PDB entry 7A4P | electron microscopy, 4.20 A resolution (low resolution: residue-level contacts below are approximate; hydrogen-bond / salt-bridge calls are withheld) | chains C and D of the 20 polymer chains in the assembly

== Chain C ==
Molecule: Photosystem I iron-sulfur center
Organism: Chlorella ohadii
Notes: EC 1.97.1.12
UniProt: W8SKM2 (W8SKM2_CHLSO); residues 2-81 here = UniProt positions 2-81
Sequence (80 residues; each row starts with the number of its first residue):
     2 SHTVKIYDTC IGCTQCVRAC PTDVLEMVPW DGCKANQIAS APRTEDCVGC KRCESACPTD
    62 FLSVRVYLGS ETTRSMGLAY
Ion coordination: 4Fe-4S cluster Fe site 1: Cys11, Cys14, Cys17, Cys58; 4Fe-4S cluster Fe site 2: Cys21, Cys48, Cys51, Cys54
Residues lining bound ligands:
  - 4Fe-4S cluster (SF4), molecule 1: Val5, Cys21, Pro22, Thr23, Val25, Leu26, Asp47, Cys48, Val49, Gly50, Cys51, Lys52, Arg53, Cys54, Val67
  - 4Fe-4S cluster (SF4), molecule 2: Ile7, Cys11, Ile12, Gly13, Cys14, Thr15, Gln16, Cys17, Met28, Ala40, Cys58, Pro59, Thr60, Ser64, Val65

== Chain D ==
Molecule: Photosystem I reaction center subunit chloroplastic
Organism: Chlorella ohadii
UniProt: A0A2P6TKF8 (A0A2P6TKF8_CHLSO); residue numbers follow UniProt; this construct covers 188-330
Sequence (143 residues; each row starts with the number of its first residue):
   188 AFTPPTLQSD TPSPIFGGST GGLLSQAQVE EFHVITWESK KEQIFEMPTG GAAIMRQGPN
   248 LLKLARKEQC LALLTQLRTK FKIDGYIYRV FPNGEVQYLH PKDGVYPEKV NAGRSGDNTN
   308 MRRIGQNKEP VQIKFSGKIP AEF
Construct notes: variant Ala188 (Val in A0A2P6TKF8), Ile320 (Val in A0A2P6TKF8)

== Interface between chain C and chain D ==
Pairs across the interface - 66 pairs, chain C then chain D:
  Val5(C) - Asn305(D)
  Lys6(C) - Asn305(D)
  Lys6(C) - Asn307(D)
  Lys6(C) - Ala328(D)
  Ile7(C) - Asn305(D)
  Ile7(C) - Thr306(D)
  Ile7(C) - Asn307(D)
  Tyr8(C) - Asn307(D)
  Tyr8(C) - Arg309(D)
  Tyr8(C) - Arg310(D)
  Tyr8(C) - Ile311(D)
  Tyr8(C) - Asn314(D)
  Asp9(C) - Asn307(D)
  Asp9(C) - Met308(D)
  Asp9(C) - Arg309(D)
  Asp9(C) - Arg310(D)
  Thr10(C) - Arg310(D)
  Thr15(C) - Glu295(D)
  Val18(C) - Pro294(D)
  Val18(C) - Glu295(D)
  Arg19(C) - Glu295(D)
  Pro22(C) - Glu255(D)
  Pro22(C) - Leu258(D)
  Thr23(C) - Lys254(D)
  Thr23(C) - Glu255(D)
  Thr23(C) - Leu258(D)
  Asp24(C) - Lys254(D)
  Asp24(C) - Leu258(D)
  Asp24(C) - His287(D)
  Asp24(C) - Pro294(D)
  Leu26(C) - Pro294(D)
  Glu27(C) - Tyr293(D)
  Glu27(C) - Pro294(D)
  Glu27(C) - Lys296(D)
  Glu27(C) - Arg301(D)
  Met28(C) - Pro294(D)
  Met28(C) - Glu295(D)
  Met28(C) - Val297(D)
  Met28(C) - Arg301(D)
  Val29(C) - Val297(D)
  Val29(C) - Arg301(D)
  Pro30(C) - Val297(D)
  Pro30(C) - Ala299(D)
  Trp31(C) - Met308(D)
  Gln38(C) - Val297(D)
  Ile39(C) - Thr306(D)
  Ala40(C) - Thr306(D)
  Ser41(C) - Ser302(D)
  Ser41(C) - Gly303(D)
  Ser41(C) - Asp304(D)
  Ser41(C) - Thr306(D)
  Ala42(C) - Asp304(D)
  Ala42(C) - Asn305(D)
  Pro43(C) - Asp304(D)
  Thr45(C) - Asn305(D)
  Asp47(C) - Lys254(D)
  Asp47(C) - Arg276(D)
  Leu63(C) - Ile311(D)
  Tyr68(C) - Ile326(D)
  Tyr68(C) - Ala328(D)
  Arg75(C) - Arg276(D)
  Gly78(C) - Arg253(D)
  Leu79(C) - Arg253(D)
  Ala80(C) - Gln213(D)
  Ala80(C) - Arg253(D)
  Tyr81(C) - Leu211(D)
Interface residues without a listed pair, chain C (37 interface residues in all): Thr4, Arg44, Val49, Phe62
Interface residues without a listed pair, chain D (32 interface residues in all): Gln256, Lys289, Asn298, Glu329

== Overview ==
37 residues of chain C face 32 of chain D across their interface. Chain C binds 4Fe-4S cluster. Cys11(C),
Cys14(C), Cys17(C) and Cys58(C) coordinate 4Fe-4S cluster Fe site 1. Cys21(C), Cys48(C), Cys51(C) and Cys54(C)
coordinate 4Fe-4S cluster Fe site 2.
Here chain C is Photosystem I iron-sulfur center and chain D is Photosystem I reaction center subunit
chloroplastic, both from Chlorella ohadii. Entry 7A4P (Structure of small high-light grown Chlorella ohadii
photosystem I) was determined by electron microscopy together with 6ZZX and 6ZZY from the same study.
